2A1W - chains L and H; structure by X-ray diffraction, 2.70 A resolution.

# Chain L
Protein: immunoglobulin light chain kappa
Organism: Mus musculus
Notes: fragment: Fab fragment, light chain
Amino-acid sequence (216 residues; row label = number of the first residue in the row):
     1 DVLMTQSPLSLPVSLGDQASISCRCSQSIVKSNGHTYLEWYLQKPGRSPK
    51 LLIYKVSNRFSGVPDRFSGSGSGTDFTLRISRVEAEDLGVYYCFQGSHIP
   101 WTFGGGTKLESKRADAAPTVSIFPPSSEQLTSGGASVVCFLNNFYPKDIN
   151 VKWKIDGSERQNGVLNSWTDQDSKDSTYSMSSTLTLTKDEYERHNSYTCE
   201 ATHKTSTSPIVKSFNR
Disulfide bonds: Cys-23/Cys-93, Cys-139/Cys-199

# Chain H
Protein: immunoglobulin heavy chain
Organism: Mus musculus
Notes: fragment: Fab fragment, heavy chain
Amino-acid sequence (225 residues; each row starts with the number of its first residue):
     1 DVKLVESGGGLVKPGGSLRLSCAASGFTFRNYGMSWVRQTPEKRLEWVAA
    51 ISGNSLYTSYPDSVKGRFTISRDNAKNNLYLQMSSLRSEDTALYFCARHD
   101 DYYGKSPYFFDVWGAGTTVTASSAKTTPPSVYPLAPGSAAQTNSMVTLGC
   151 LVKGYFPEPVTVTWNSGSLSSGVHTFPAVLQSDLYTLSSSVTVPSSTWPS
   201 ETVTCNVAHPASSTKVDKKIVPRDC
Disulfide bonds: Cys-22/Cys-96, Cys-150/Cys-205

# How chain L and chain H interact
Contacting residue pairs - 71 pairs, chain L then chain H:
  Tyr-37(L) / Ser-106(H)
  Tyr-37(L) / Phe-109(H)  hydrophobic
  Glu-39(L) / Tyr-108(H)
  Glu-39(L) / Phe-109(H)  hydrogen bond (side chain-backbone)
  Tyr-41(L) / Phe-109(H)  hydrogen bond (side chain-backbone)
  Tyr-41(L) / Phe-110(H)  hydrogen bond (side chain-backbone)
  Tyr-41(L) / Trp-113(H)
  Gln-43(L) / Gln-39(H)  hydrogen bond
  Ser-48(L) / Phe-95(H)
  Ser-48(L) / Trp-113(H)
  Ser-48(L) / Gly-114(H)  hydrogen bond (side chain-backbone)
  Pro-49(L) / Trp-113(H)
  Leu-51(L) / Tyr-108(H)  hydrophobic
  Leu-51(L) / Phe-110(H)
  Tyr-54(L) / Pro-107(H)  hydrophobic
  Tyr-54(L) / Tyr-108(H)  hydrophobic
  Lys-55(L) / Lys-105(H)
  Phe-60(L) / Tyr-108(H)  hydrophobic
  Phe-60(L) / Asp-111(H)
  Tyr-92(L) / Gln-39(H)  hydrogen bond
  Tyr-92(L) / Lys-43(H)  hydrogen bond (side chain-backbone)
  Tyr-92(L) / Leu-45(H)  hydrophobic
  Phe-94(L) / Phe-110(H)  hydrophobic
  Gly-96(L) / Phe-109(H)
  Ile-99(L) / Trp-47(H)  hydrophobic
  Pro-100(L) / Trp-47(H)  hydrophobic
  Trp-101(L) / Ser-35(H)
  Trp-101(L) / Trp-47(H)
  Trp-101(L) / Phe-110(H)  hydrophobic
  Phe-103(L) / Val-37(H)  hydrophobic
  Phe-103(L) / Leu-45(H)
  Gly-105(L) / Arg-44(H)
  Ser-121(L) / Thr-147(H)
  Phe-123(L) / Leu-134(H)
  Phe-123(L) / Ala-135(H)
  Phe-123(L) / Thr-147(H)
  Pro-124(L) / Arg-223(H)  hydrogen bond (backbone-side chain)
  Pro-125(L) / Arg-223(H)  hydrogen bond (backbone-side chain)
  Ser-126(L) / Tyr-132(H)
  Ser-126(L) / Pro-133(H)
  Ser-126(L) / Arg-223(H)
  Glu-128(L) / Tyr-132(H)
  Glu-128(L) / Pro-133(H)
  Glu-128(L) / Lys-218(H)  salt bridge
  Gln-129(L) / Tyr-132(H)
  Gln-129(L) / Lys-153(H)
  Ser-136(L) / Leu-151(H)
  Phe-140(L) / Phe-176(H)  hydrophobic
  Phe-140(L) / Ser-188(H)
  Phe-140(L) / Ser-189(H)
  Phe-140(L) / Ser-190(H)
  Asn-142(L) / His-174(H)
  Asn-142(L) / Phe-176(H)
  Asn-142(L) / Ser-190(H)  hydrogen bond
  Asn-143(L) / His-174(H)  hydrogen bond
  Leu-165(L) / Val-179(H)  hydrophobic
  Leu-165(L) / Gln-181(H)
  Ser-167(L) / Phe-176(H)
  Ser-167(L) / Pro-177(H)  hydrogen bond (side chain-backbone)
  Ser-167(L) / Val-179(H)
  Trp-168(L) / Pro-177(H)
  Thr-169(L) / Thr-175(H)
  Thr-169(L) / Phe-176(H)
  Asp-172(L) / His-174(H)
  Ser-179(L) / His-174(H)
  Ser-179(L) / Phe-176(H)
  Met-180(L) / Phe-176(H)
  Ser-181(L) / Phe-176(H)
  Ser-181(L) / Ser-188(H)  hydrogen bond
  Thr-185(L) / Lys-153(H)
  Thr-185(L) / Gln-181(H)  hydrogen bond
Other interface residues (no listed pair), chain L (43 interface residues in all): Gly-104, Ser-127, Ser-132, Val-138, Asn-166
Other interface residues (no listed pair), chain H (42 interface residues in all): Glu-46, Pro-61, His-99, Pro-136, Gly-137, Leu-148, Gly-149

# Summary
43 residues of chain L and 42 residues of chain H are in contact, with 14 hydrogen bonds and 1 salt bridge.
Polar pairs include Glu-128(L)/Lys-218(H), Glu-39(L)/Phe-109(H) and Tyr-41(L)/Phe-109(H).
Chain L is immunoglobulin light chain kappa and chain H is immunoglobulin heavy chain, both from Mus musculus;
the structure, Anti-cocaine antibody 7.5.21, crystal form I, was determined by X-ray diffraction.
